8PKD - chains A and C of the 4 polymer chains in the assembly; structure by electron microscopy, 2.33 A resolution.

# Chain A (and C)
Molecule: Cellulose synthase operon protein D
Organism: Orrella dioscoreae
Notes: chain C of this document is another copy of the same molecule, construct and numbering; everything in this record applies to it too
UniProt: A0A1C3K6W2 (A0A1C3K6W2_9BURK); residue numbers follow UniProt; this construct covers 1-151
Amino-acid sequence (154 residues; numbered -2 to 151; the number before each row is that of its first residue; numbers below 1 keep their minus sign (Met-2 is residue -2)):
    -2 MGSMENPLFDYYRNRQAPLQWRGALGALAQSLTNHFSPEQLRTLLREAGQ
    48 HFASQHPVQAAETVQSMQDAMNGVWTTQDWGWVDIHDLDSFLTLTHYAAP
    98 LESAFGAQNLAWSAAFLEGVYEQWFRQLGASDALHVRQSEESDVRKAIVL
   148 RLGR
Not modelled in the structure: -2 to 1
Differences from the reference sequence: initiating methionine (-2); expression tag (-1 to 0)

# Interface between chain A and chain C
Pairs across the interface - 40 pairs, chain A then chain C:
  Pro4(A) - Trp79(C)
  Leu5(A) - Phe6(C)  hydrophobic
  Leu5(A) - Trp79(C)
  Leu5(A) - Tyr94(C)  hydrophobic
  Leu5(A) - Ala95(C)
  Leu5(A) - Lys143(C)
  Phe6(A) - Leu5(C)  hydrophobic
  Phe6(A) - Tyr9(C)  hydrophobic
  Tyr8(A) - Asp76(C)
  Tyr8(A) - Trp77(C)
  Tyr8(A) - Gly78(C)  hydrogen bond (side chain-backbone)
  Tyr8(A) - Trp79(C)  hydrophobic
  Tyr8(A) - Ala95(C)  hydrophobic
  Tyr9(A) - Phe6(C)  hydrophobic
  Tyr9(A) - Tyr9(C)  hydrophobic
  Tyr9(A) - Arg10(C)
  Tyr9(A) - Gln13(C)
  Tyr9(A) - Ala95(C)
  Arg10(A) - Tyr9(C)
  Arg12(A) - Thr73(C)  hydrogen bond
  Arg12(A) - Asp76(C)  salt bridge
  Gln13(A) - Tyr9(C)
  Leu16(A) - Thr74(C)
  Leu16(A) - Asp76(C)
  Arg19(A) - Asp76(C)  salt bridge
  Thr73(A) - Arg12(C)  hydrogen bond
  Thr74(A) - Leu16(C)
  Asp76(A) - Tyr8(C)
  Asp76(A) - Arg12(C)  salt bridge
  Asp76(A) - Leu16(C)
  Asp76(A) - Arg19(C)  salt bridge
  Trp77(A) - Tyr8(C)
  Gly78(A) - Tyr8(C)  hydrogen bond (backbone-side chain)
  Trp79(A) - Pro4(C)
  Trp79(A) - Leu5(C)
  Trp79(A) - Tyr8(C)  hydrophobic
  Tyr94(A) - Leu5(C)  hydrophobic
  Ala95(A) - Leu5(C)
  Ala95(A) - Tyr8(C)  hydrophobic
  Ala95(A) - Tyr9(C)
Also at the interface, not in a pair above, chain A (21 interface residues in all): Ala14, Gln75, Lys143
Also at the interface, not in a pair above, chain C (21 interface residues in all): Ala14, Gln75

# Overview
The chain A/chain C interface involves 21 residues from each chain; the contacts include 4 hydrogen bonds and
4 salt bridges. Polar contacts include Arg12(A)-Asp76(C), Arg19(A)-Asp76(C) and Tyr8(A)-Gly78(C).
Chain A and chain C are both Cellulose synthase operon protein D (Orrella dioscoreae); the structure, Cryo-EM
structure of Orrella dioscoreae BcsD, was determined by electron microscopy, deposited together with 8POC and
8POG.
